Entry 8FFR (X-ray diffraction, 3.49 A resolution); this record covers chains H and I of the 12 polymer chains in the assembly.

# Chain H (and I)
Protein: Nucleoprotein
Organism: Rabies virus CVS-11
Notes: chain I of this document is another copy of the same molecule, construct and numbering; everything in this record applies to it too
UniProt: A8VR20 (A8VR20_9RHAB); residues 1-450 here = UniProt positions 1-450
Chain sequence (450 residues; numbered 1 to 450; the number before each row is that of its first residue):
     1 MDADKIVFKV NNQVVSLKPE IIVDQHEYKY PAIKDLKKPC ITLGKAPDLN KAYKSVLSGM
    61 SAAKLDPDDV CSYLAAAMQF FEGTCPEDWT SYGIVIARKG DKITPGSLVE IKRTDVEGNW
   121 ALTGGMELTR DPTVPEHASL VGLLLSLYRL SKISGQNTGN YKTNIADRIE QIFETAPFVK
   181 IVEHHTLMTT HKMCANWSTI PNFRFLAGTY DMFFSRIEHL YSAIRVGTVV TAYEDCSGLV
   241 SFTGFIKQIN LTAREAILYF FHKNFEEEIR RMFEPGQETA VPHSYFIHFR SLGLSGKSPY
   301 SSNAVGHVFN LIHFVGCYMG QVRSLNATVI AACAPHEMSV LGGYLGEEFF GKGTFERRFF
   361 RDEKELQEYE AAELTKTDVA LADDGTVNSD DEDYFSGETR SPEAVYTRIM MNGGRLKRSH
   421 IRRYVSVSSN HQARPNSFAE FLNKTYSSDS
Unresolved in the structure: 1-5, 373-397, 449-450

# How chain H and chain I interact
Pairs across the interface - 99 pairs, chain H then chain I:
  Q171(H) with A195(I); N196(I), hydrogen bond
  I172(H) with N196(I)
  T175(H) with N196(I); W197(I)
  A176(H) with P67(I), hydrophobic
  Y233(H) with V23(I)
  T243(H) with I22(I)
  K247(H) with A332(I); A334(I)
  Q248(H) with A331(I), hydrogen bond (side chain-backbone); P335(I); H336(I)
  N250(H) with H262(I), hydrogen bond; N264(I), hydrogen bond; A334(I); E337(I)
  A253(H) with E20(I); I22(I), hydrophobic
  R254(H) with I6(I); V7(I); F8(I); E20(I), hydrogen bond (backbone-side chain)
  I257(H) with F8(I), hydrophobic
  L258(H) with F8(I), hydrophobic
  E266(H) with V10(I); N11(I); N12(I)
  R270(H) with K18(I)
  F273(H) with K18(I); I21(I)
  P275(H) with K18(I)
  G276(H) with I21(I)
  T279(H) with I21(I); V23(I)
  A280(H) with I21(I), hydrophobic; V23(I)
  V281(H) with V23(I)
  P282(H) with V23(I), hydrophobic; Q25(I)
  M319(H) with H336(I); T445(I)
  G320(H) with K444(I)
  Q321(H) with H336(I), hydrogen bond
  V322(H) with K444(I)
  E347(H) with R415(I), hydrogen bond (backbone-side chain)
  E348(H) with R415(I)
  F350(H) with R415(I), hydrogen bond (backbone-side chain); T445(I); Y446(I), hydrophobic
  G351(H) with V340(I); R415(I); L416(I), hydrogen bond (backbone-backbone)
  K352(H) with V340(I); G413(I); G414(I); R415(I)
  G353(H) with E337(I); G414(I), hydrogen bond (backbone-backbone)
  T354(H) with H262(I), hydrogen bond (backbone-side chain); E337(I), hydrogen bond (backbone-side chain)
  F355(H) with F261(I); H262(I); E337(I); V340(I), hydrophobic; L341(I); Y406(I), hydrogen bond (backbone-side chain); I409(I), hydrophobic; M410(I); G414(I)
  E356(H) with F261(I), hydrogen bond (backbone-backbone); H262(I), hydrogen bond (backbone-backbone); K263(I); Y406(I)
  R357(H) with F261(I); E403(I), salt bridge; Y406(I)
  R358(H) with K263(I); E266(I), salt bridge
  F359(H) with I257(I); L258(I); F260(I); F265(I), hydrophobic; E266(I); I269(I), hydrophobic
  F360(H) with L258(I)
  R361(H) with E255(I), salt bridge; L258(I); P402(I); E403(I), salt bridge
  E365(H) with E403(I)
  Y369(H) with Y406(I), hydrogen bond
  E398(H) with M410(I); G413(I)
  R400(H) with E337(I), salt bridge
  R423(H) with T445(I), hydrogen bond (side chain-backbone)
  S426(H) with S448(I)
  N430(H) with S447(I), hydrogen bond
  H431(H) with K444(I), hydrogen bond
Also at the interface, not in a pair above, chain H (52 interface residues in all): I246, I249, T252, F349
Also at the interface, not in a pair above, chain I (57 interface residues in all): M193, C194, T199, I200, H307, M411, E440, F441

# In short
52 residues of chain H and 57 residues of chain I are in contact, with 19 hydrogen bonds and 5 salt bridges.
Polar contacts include R357(H)-E403(I), R358(H)-E266(I) and R361(H)-E255(I).
Both chains are Nucleoprotein (Rabies virus CVS-11). Entry 8FFR (Revised structure of the rabies virus
nucleoprotein-RNA complex) was determined by X-ray diffraction (same publication as 8B8V).
